PDB entry 8B2E | X-ray diffraction, 1.10 A resolution | chain A

# Chain A
Name: Muramidase
From: Kionochaeta sp
Amino-acid sequence (143 residues; each row starts with the number of its first residue):
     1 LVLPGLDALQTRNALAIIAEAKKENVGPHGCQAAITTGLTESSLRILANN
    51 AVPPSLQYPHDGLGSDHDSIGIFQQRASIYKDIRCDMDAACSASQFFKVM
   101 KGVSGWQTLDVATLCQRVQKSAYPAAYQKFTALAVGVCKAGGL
Unresolved in the structure: 1-2
Cystine bridges: Cys31-Cys138, Cys85-Cys91
Bound ions: Cd2+ site 1: His29, His67; Cd2+ site 2 near His60 (its only coordinating residue here)
Reported in the primary citation:
  - Cd2+ coordination: His29, His60, His67
  - catalytic residues: Glu41
  - mutagenesis - E41A: abolished catalytic activity on FITC-labelled peptidoglycan
  - catalytic residues: Asp66 (proposed by the authors, not directly observed)

# Summary
His29 and His67 form the Cd2+ site 1. From the paper: catalytic residues Glu41 and Asp66; E41A abolishes
catalytic activity on FITC-labelled peptidoglycan.
Chain A is Muramidase (Kionochaeta sp); the structure, Muramidase from Kionochaeta sp natural catalytic core,
was determined by X-ray diffraction together with 8B2F, 8B2G, 8B2H and 8B2S from the same study.
